PDB entry 5U5Q | X-ray diffraction, 3.80 A resolution | chains B and I of the 12 polymer chains in the assembly

[Chain B]
Molecule: DNA-directed RNA polymerase II subunit RPB2
From: Saccharomyces cerevisiae (strain ATCC 204508 / S288c)
Notes: EC 2.7.7.6
UniProt: P08518 (RPB2_YEAST); residues 1-1224 here = UniProt positions 1-1224
Sequence (1224 residues; row label = number of the first residue in the row):
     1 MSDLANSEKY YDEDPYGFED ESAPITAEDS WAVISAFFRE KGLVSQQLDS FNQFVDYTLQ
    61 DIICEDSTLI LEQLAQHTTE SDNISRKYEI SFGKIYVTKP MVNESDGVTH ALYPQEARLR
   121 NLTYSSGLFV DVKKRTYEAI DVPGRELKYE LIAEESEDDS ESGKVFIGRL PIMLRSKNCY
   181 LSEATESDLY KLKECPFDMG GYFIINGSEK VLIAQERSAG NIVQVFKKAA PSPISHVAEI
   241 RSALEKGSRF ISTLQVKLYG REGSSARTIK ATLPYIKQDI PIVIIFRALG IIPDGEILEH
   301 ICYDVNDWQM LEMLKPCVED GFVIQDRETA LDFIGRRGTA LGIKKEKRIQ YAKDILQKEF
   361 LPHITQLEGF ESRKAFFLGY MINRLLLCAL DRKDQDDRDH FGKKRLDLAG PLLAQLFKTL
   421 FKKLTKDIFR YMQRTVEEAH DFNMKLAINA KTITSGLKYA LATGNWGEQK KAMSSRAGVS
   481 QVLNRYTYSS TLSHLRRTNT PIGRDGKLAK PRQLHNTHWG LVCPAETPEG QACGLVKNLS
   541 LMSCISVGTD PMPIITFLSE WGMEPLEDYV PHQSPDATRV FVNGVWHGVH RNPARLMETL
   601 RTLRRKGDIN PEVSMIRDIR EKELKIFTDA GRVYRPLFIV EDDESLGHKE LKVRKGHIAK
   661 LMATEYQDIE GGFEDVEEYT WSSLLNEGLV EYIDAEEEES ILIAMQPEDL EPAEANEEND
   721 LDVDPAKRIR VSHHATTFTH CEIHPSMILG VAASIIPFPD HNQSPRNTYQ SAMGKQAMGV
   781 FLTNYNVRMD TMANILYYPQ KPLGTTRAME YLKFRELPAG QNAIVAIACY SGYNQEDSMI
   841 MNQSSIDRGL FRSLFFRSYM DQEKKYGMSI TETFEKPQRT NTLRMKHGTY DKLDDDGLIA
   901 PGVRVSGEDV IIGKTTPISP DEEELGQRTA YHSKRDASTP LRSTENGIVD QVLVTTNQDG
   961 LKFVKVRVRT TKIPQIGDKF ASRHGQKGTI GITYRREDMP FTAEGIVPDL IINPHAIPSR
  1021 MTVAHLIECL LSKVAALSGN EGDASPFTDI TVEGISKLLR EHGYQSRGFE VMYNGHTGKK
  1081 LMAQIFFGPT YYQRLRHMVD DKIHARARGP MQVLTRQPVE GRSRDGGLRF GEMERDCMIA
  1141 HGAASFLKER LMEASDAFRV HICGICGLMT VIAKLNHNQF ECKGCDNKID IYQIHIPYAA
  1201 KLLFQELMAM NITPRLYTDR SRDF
Unresolved in the structure: 1-19, 77-89, 135-163, 920-932
Ion coordination: Zn2+: C1163, C1166, C1182, C1185
What the authors report for this chain:
  - conformationally variable residues (order/disorder transition): I70 to Q76, G335 to K345, W466 to A477, E717 to D722

[Chain I]
Molecule: DNA-directed RNA polymerase II subunit RPB9
From: Saccharomyces cerevisiae (strain ATCC 204508 / S288c)
UniProt: P27999 (RPB9_YEAST); residue numbers follow UniProt; this construct covers 1-122
Sequence (122 residues; each row starts with the number of its first residue):
     1 MTTFRFCRDC NNMLYPREDK ENNRLLFECR TCSYVEEAGS PLVYRHELIT NIGETAGVVQ
    61 DIGSDPTLPR SDRECPKCHS RENVFFQSQQ RRKDTSMVLF FVCLSCSHIF TSDQKNKRTQ
   121 FS
Unresolved in the structure: 1, 121-122
Swiss-Prot annotation at these positions:
  - zinc finger: C7 to C32 (C4-type), S71 to T111 (TFIIS-type)
  - binding site (Zn(2+)): C7, C10, C29, C32, C75, C78, C103, C106
  - modified residue: S40 (Phosphoserine)
Disulfides: C75-C78
Ion coordination: Zn2+ site 1: C7, C10, C29, C32; Zn2+ site 2 near C106 (its only coordinating residue here)

[How chain B and chain I interact]
Pairs across the interface - 43 pairs, chain B then chain I:
  P293(B) with C10(I); N11(I); N12(I)
  D294(B) with N11(I); N12(I), hydrogen bond; M13(I)
  G295(B) with F6(I)
  V305(B) with T3(I)
  W308(B) with T2(I); R45(I); E47(I)
  Q309(B) with T50(I); I52(I)
  E312(B) with T2(I); Y44(I)
  K315(B) with M13(I)
  E319(B) with Y15(I)
  F322(B) with Y15(I)
  Q325(B) with N12(I); T31(I)
  D391(B) with Q90(I); R91(I), hydrogen bond (backbone-backbone); R92(I)
  R392(B) with I52(I); Q89(I); R91(I)
  K393(B) with Q89(I); R91(I)
  D394(B) with R91(I), salt bridge
  R617(B) with D61(I), salt bridge
  I619(B) with V59(I); D61(I); S64(I); D65(I)
  R620(B) with G57(I); I62(I); F86(I); Q89(I), hydrogen bond
  K622(B) with V59(I)
  S700(B) with T67(I)
  I701(B) with T67(I)
  T737(B) with P66(I), hydrogen bond (side chain-backbone)
  T739(B) with P66(I)
Interface residues without a listed pair, chain B (26 interface residues in all): L311, D576, L702
Interface residues without a listed pair, chain I (34 interface residues in all): F4, R30, V43, H46, L68, R70, K93

[Summary]
26 residues of chain B and 34 residues of chain I are in contact, with 4 hydrogen bonds and 2 salt bridges.
Polar pairs include D394(B)-R91(I), R617(B)-D61(I) and D294(B)-N12(I). C1163(B), C1166(B), C1182(B) and
C1185(B) coordinate Zn2+. From UniProt: 8 Zn2+-binding residues on chain I. From the paper: conformational
variability at I70(B), G335(B) and W466(B) among others.
Chain B is DNA-directed RNA polymerase II subunit RPB2 and chain I is DNA-directed RNA polymerase II subunit
RPB9, both from Saccharomyces cerevisiae (strain ATCC 204508 / S288c); the structure, 12 Subunit RNA
Polymerase II at Room Temperature collected using SFX, was determined by X-ray diffraction (same publication
as 5MND and 5TRX).
